PDB entry 8ZYC | electron microscopy, 2.99 A resolution | chains A and E of the 4 polymer chains in the assembly

[Chain A (and E)]
Molecule: Cysteine synthase A
From: Escherichia coli
Notes: EC 2.5.1.47; chain E of this document is another copy of the same molecule, construct and numbering; everything in this record applies to it too
UniProt: P0ABK6 (CYSK_ECO57); residues 1-323 here = UniProt positions 1-323
Chain sequence (323 residues; numbered 1 to 323; the number before each row is that of its first residue):
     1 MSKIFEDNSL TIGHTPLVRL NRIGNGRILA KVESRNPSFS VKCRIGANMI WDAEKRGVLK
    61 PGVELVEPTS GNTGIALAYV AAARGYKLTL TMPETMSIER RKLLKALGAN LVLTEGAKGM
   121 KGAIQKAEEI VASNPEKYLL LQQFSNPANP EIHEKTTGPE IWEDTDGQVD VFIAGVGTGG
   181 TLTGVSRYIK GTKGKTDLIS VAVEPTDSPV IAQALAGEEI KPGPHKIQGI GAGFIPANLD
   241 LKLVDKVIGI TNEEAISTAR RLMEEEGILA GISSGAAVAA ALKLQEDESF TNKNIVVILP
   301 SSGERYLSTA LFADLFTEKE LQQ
Not modelled in the structure: 1, 315-323 (chain E: 1, 316-323)
Modified / non-standard residues: K42 ((2S)-2-amino-6-[[3-hydroxy-2-methyl-5-(phosphonooxymethyl)pyridin-4-yl]methylideneamino]hexanoic acid; LLP)
UniProt features mapped onto this chain:
  - binding site (hydrogen sulfide): N8, R35, L269
  - binding site (pyridoxal 5'-phosphate): N72, G177 to T181, S273
  - modified residue: K42 (N6-(pyridoxal phosphate)lysine)

[Interface between chain A and chain E]
Residue-residue contacts (91):
  S2(A) - E163(E)  hydrogen bond (backbone-backbone)
  S2(A) - D164(E)
  S2(A) - D166(E)  hydrogen bond (backbone-side chain)
  K3(A) - D164(E)  hydrogen bond (backbone-backbone)
  I4(A) - L17(E)
  I4(A) - L29(E)  hydrophobic
  I4(A) - D164(E)
  F5(A) - P16(E)  hydrophobic
  F5(A) - L17(E)  hydrogen bond (backbone-backbone)
  F5(A) - V18(E)
  F5(A) - R19(E)  hydrogen bond (backbone-backbone)
  E6(A) - R19(E)
  E6(A) - N21(E)  hydrogen bond (backbone-side chain)
  D7(A) - V18(E)
  N8(A) - V18(E)
  N8(A) - G267(E)  hydrogen bond (side chain-backbone)
  N8(A) - I268(E)
  T11(A) - R35(E)  hydrogen bond (backbone-side chain)
  G13(A) - R35(E)
  P16(A) - F5(E)  hydrophobic
  P16(A) - T11(E)
  L17(A) - I4(E)
  L17(A) - F5(E)  hydrogen bond (backbone-backbone)
  V18(A) - F5(E)
  V18(A) - D7(E)
  V18(A) - N8(E)
  V18(A) - T11(E)
  R19(A) - I4(E)
  R19(A) - F5(E)  hydrogen bond (backbone-backbone)
  R19(A) - E6(E)
  N21(A) - E6(E)  hydrogen bond (side chain-backbone)
  R22(A) - A82(E)
  R22(A) - A83(E)  hydrogen bond (side chain-backbone)
  R22(A) - R84(E)  hydrogen bond (side chain-backbone)
  R22(A) - G85(E)
  L29(A) - I4(E)  hydrophobic
  S34(A) - F39(E)
  R35(A) - T11(E)  hydrogen bond (side chain-backbone)
  R35(A) - R35(E)  hydrogen bond (backbone-side chain)
  R35(A) - N36(E)
  R35(A) - P37(E)
  N36(A) - R35(E)
  P37(A) - R35(E)
  P37(A) - L269(E)
  F39(A) - S34(E)
  F39(A) - F39(E)  hydrophobic
  Y79(A) - G267(E)
  A82(A) - R22(E)  hydrogen bond (backbone-side chain)
  A82(A) - E265(E)
  A82(A) - G267(E)
  A83(A) - R22(E)  hydrogen bond (backbone-side chain)
  A83(A) - E266(E)
  G85(A) - R22(E)
  E99(A) - L307(E)
  K102(A) - F312(E)
  L103(A) - E304(E)
  A106(A) - M263(E)
  A106(A) - E264(E)
  A106(A) - F312(E)  hydrophobic
  L107(A) - M263(E)
  L107(A) - E264(E)
  L107(A) - L269(E)  hydrophobic
  E163(A) - S2(E)  hydrogen bond (backbone-backbone)
  D164(A) - S2(E)
  D164(A) - K3(E)
  D164(A) - I4(E)
  M263(A) - A82(E)
  M263(A) - A106(E)
  M263(A) - L107(E)
  E264(A) - A82(E)
  E264(A) - A106(E)
  E264(A) - G108(E)
  E265(A) - A82(E)
  E266(A) - A83(E)
  G267(A) - N8(E)
  G267(A) - Y79(E)
  G267(A) - A82(E)
  I268(A) - N8(E)
  L269(A) - F39(E)  hydrophobic
  L269(A) - L103(E)  hydrophobic
  L269(A) - L107(E)  hydrophobic
  S302(A) - F39(E)
  E304(A) - F39(E)
  E304(A) - L103(E)
  E304(A) - R305(E)  salt bridge
  R305(A) - E304(E)  salt bridge
  L307(A) - E99(E)
  S308(A) - E99(E)
  F312(A) - K102(E)
  F312(A) - A106(E)  hydrophobic
  D314(A) - K102(E)
Other interface residues (no listed pair), chain A (50 interface residues in all): R84, G108, T165, R260
Other interface residues (no listed pair), chain E (48 interface residues in all): T165, R260, S302

[Summary]
50 residues of chain A and 48 residues of chain E are in contact, with 18 hydrogen bonds and 2 salt bridges.
Polar contacts include E304(A)-R305(E), S2(A)-D166(E) and E6(A)-N21(E). Curated annotation (UniProt) lists 3
hydrogen sulfide-binding residues and 7 pyridoxal 5'-phosphate-binding residues on chain A.
Both chains are Cysteine synthase A (Escherichia coli). Entry 8ZYC (Cryo-EM structure of uropathogenic
Escherichia coli CysK:CdiA:tRNA complex A) was determined by electron microscopy (same publication as 8ZYD).
